4REW - chains A and B of the 3 polymer chains in the assembly; structure by X-ray diffraction, 4.58 A resolution (low resolution: residue-level contacts below are approximate; hydrogen-bond / salt-bridge calls are withheld).

== Chain A ==
Protein: 5'-AMP-activated protein kinase catalytic subunit alpha-1
From: Homo sapiens
Notes: EC 2.7.11.1, 2.7.11.27, 2.7.11.31, 2.7.11.26; fragment: Human AMPK alpha1 subunit [G11-Q550]
Reference sequence: Q13131 (AAPK1_HUMAN); residues 11-550 here correspond to UniProt positions 20-559 (UniProt number = residue number + 9)
Sequence (540 residues; row label = number of the first residue in the row):
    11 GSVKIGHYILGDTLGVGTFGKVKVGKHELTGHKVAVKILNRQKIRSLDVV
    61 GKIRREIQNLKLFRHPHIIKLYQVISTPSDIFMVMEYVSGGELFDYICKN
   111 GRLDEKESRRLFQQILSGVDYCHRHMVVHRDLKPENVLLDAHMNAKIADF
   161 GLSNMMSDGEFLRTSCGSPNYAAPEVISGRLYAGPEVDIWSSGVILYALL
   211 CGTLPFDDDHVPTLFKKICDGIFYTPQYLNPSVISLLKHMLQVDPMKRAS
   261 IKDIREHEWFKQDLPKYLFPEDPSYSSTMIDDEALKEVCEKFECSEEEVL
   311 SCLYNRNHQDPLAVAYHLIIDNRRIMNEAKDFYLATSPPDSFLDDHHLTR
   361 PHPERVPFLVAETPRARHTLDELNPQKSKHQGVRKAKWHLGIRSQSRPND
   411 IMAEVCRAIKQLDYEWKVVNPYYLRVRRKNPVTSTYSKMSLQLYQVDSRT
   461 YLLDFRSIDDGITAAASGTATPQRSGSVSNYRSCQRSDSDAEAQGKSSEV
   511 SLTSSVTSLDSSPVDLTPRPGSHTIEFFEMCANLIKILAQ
Not modelled in the structure: 282-329, 350-354, 374-393, 472-527
Differences from the reference sequence: conflict S12 (Arg21 in Q13131), S260 (Thr269 in Q13131); engineered mutation G471 (Glu480 in Q13131), A474 (Glu483 in Q13131), A476 (Lys485 in Q13131)
UniProt features mapped onto this chain:
  - active site: D141 (Proton acceptor)
  - binding site (ATP): L24 to V32, K47
  - modified residue: T23 (Phosphothreonine), T174 (Phosphothreonine), T346 (Phosphothreonine), S347 (Phosphoserine), S351 (Phosphoserine), T359 (Phosphothreonine), T373 (Phosphothreonine), S388 (Phosphoserine), S458 (Phosphoserine), S477 (Phosphoserine), T479 (Phosphothreonine), T481 (Phosphothreonine), S487 (Phosphoserine), S499 (Phosphoserine), S515 (Phosphoserine), S518 (Phosphoserine)
Ligand contacts: staurosporine (STU): L24, G25, V26, G27, V32, A45, K47, I79, M95, E96, Y97, V98, G101, E102, E145, N146, V147, L148, A158, D159
What the authors report for this chain:
  - mutagenesis - E471G/E474A/K476A: unchanged catalytic activity
  - mutagenesis - L72A, Y131A, L328A, I329A, D331K, N332A: increased catalytic activity

== Chain B ==
Protein: 5'-AMP-activated protein kinase subunit beta-2
From: Homo sapiens
Notes: fragment: Human AMPK beta2 subunit [A76-I272]
Reference sequence: O43741 (AAKB2_HUMAN); numbering as in UniProt (aligned over 76-272)
Sequence (197 residues; row label = number of the first residue in the row):
    76 ARPTVIRWSEGGKEVFISGSFNNWSTKIPLIKSHNDFVAILDLPEGEHQY
   126 KFFVDGQWVHDPSEPVVTSQLGTINNLIHVKKSDFEVFDALKLDSMESSE
   176 TSCRDLSSSPPGPYGQEMYAFRSEERFKSPPILPPHLLQVILNKDTNISC
   226 DPALLPEPNHVMLNHLYALSIKDSVMVLSATHRYKKKYVTTLLYKPI
Not modelled in the structure: 76-193
UniProt features mapped onto this chain:
  - modified residue: S95 (Phosphoserine), S108 (Phosphoserine), T148 (Phosphothreonine), S158 (Phosphoserine), S170 (Phosphoserine), S174 (Phosphoserine), S184 (Phosphoserine)
What the authors report for this chain:
  - mutagenesis - W99G: decreased binding to glycogen

== Interface between chain A and chain B ==
Residue-residue contacts - 122 pairs, chain A then chain B:
  M136(A) with H235(B); R258(B)
  E145(A) with Y194(B)
  M166(A) with H235(B)
  S167(A) with H235(B)
  D168(A) with H235(B); L238(B); N239(B); R258(B)
  G169(A) with H235(B); V236(B); H240(B)
  E170(A) with V236(B)
  F171(A) with P209(B); H211(B); L212(B); V236(B)
  R173(A) with R201(B); P206(B)
  S175(A) with E199(B)
  C176(A) with R197(B)
  G177(A) with F196(B); R197(B); S198(B)
  S178(A) with Y194(B); F196(B); R197(B)
  P179(A) with Y194(B); F196(B)
  N180(A) with Y194(B)
  I187(A) with E199(B)
  S188(A) with R201(B)
  G189(A) with R201(B)
  R190(A) with I207(B)
  A193(A) with H211(B); V236(B)
  E196(A) with H211(B)
  D217(A) with Y194(B)
  F225(A) with S198(B)
  M256(A) with P210(B); H211(B); Q214(B)
  D341(A) with S224(B); C225(B); L229(B)
  F342(A) with L229(B)
  Y343(A) with L229(B)
  L344(A) with L230(B); E232(B)
  A345(A) with T221(B); L229(B); L230(B); P231(B)
  T346(A) with T221(B); N222(B); C225(B)
  P348(A) with D220(B)
  P349(A) with N222(B)
  R360(A) with S224(B)
  P361(A) with I223(B); S224(B)
  H362(A) with I223(B); S224(B); C225(B); P227(B)
  E364(A) with P227(B)
  R365(A) with T221(B); N222(B); I223(B); S224(B); C225(B); D226(B); P227(B)
  L369(A) with I223(B)
  A396(A) with L244(B); S245(B)
  K397(A) with L217(B); N218(B); Y242(B); L244(B); L267(B)
  W398(A) with A243(B); L244(B); S245(B)
  H399(A) with L212(B); L241(B); Y242(B); A243(B)
  L400(A) with L241(B)
  N430(A) with P206(B)
  Y432(A) with S204(B); P205(B)
  Q452(A) with P206(B)
  L453(A) with P205(B)
  Y454(A) with P206(B); I207(B); L208(B); P209(B)
  Q455(A) with P206(B); I207(B); L208(B)
  Y461(A) with P205(B)
  L462(A) with L208(B)
  D464(A) with H240(B)
  F465(A) with H240(B); L241(B)
  R466(A) with N239(B); H240(B)
  S467(A) with N239(B); H257(B)
  T534(A) with H257(B); T266(B)
  I535(A) with L268(B)
  F537(A) with L241(B)
  F538(A) with L253(B); S254(B); A255(B); T266(B); L268(B)
  E539(A) with K270(B)
  C541(A) with L241(B)
  A542(A) with M251(B)
Also at the interface, not in a pair above, chain A (73 interface residues in all): L191, D219, P255, S347, K395, R407, V456, I468, N543, I545, K546
Also at the interface, not in a pair above, chain B (55 interface residues in all): E200, K203, L213, K262, I272

== Overview ==
73 residues of chain A face 55 of chain B across their interface. Chain A binds staurosporine. The paper
reports that L72A, Y131A and L328A of chain A, among others, increase catalytic activity; W99G of chain B
reduces binding to glycogen; 8 substitutions were tested in all.
Chain A is 5'-AMP-activated protein kinase catalytic subunit alpha-1 and chain B is 5'-AMP-activated protein
kinase subunit beta-2, both from Homo sapiens; the structure, Crystal structure of the non-phosphorylated
human alpha1 beta2 gamma1 holo-AMPK complex, was determined by X-ray diffraction, deposited together with 4RED
and 4RER.
